Entry 1NNY (X-ray diffraction, 2.40 A resolution); this record covers chain A.

# Chain A
Protein: Protein-tyrosine phosphatase, non-receptor type 1
From: Homo sapiens
Notes: EC 3.1.3.48; fragment: PTP1B catalytic domain
UniProt: P18031 (PTN1_HUMAN); residue numbers follow UniProt; this construct covers 1-321
Amino-acid sequence (321 residues; numbered 1 to 321; the number before each row is that of its first residue):
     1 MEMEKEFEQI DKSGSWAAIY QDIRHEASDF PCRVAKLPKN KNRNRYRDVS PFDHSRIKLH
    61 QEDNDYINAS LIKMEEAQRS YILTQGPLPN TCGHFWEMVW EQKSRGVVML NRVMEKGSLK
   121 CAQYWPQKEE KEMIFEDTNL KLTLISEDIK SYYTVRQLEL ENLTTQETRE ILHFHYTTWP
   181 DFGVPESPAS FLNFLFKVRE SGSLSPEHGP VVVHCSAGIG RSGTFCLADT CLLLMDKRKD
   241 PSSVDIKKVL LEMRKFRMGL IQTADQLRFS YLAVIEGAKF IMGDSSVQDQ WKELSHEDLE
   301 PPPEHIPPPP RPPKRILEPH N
Disordered / not traced: 1, 285-321
UniProt features mapped onto this chain:
  - active site: Cys-215 (Phosphocysteine intermediate)
  - binding site (substrate): Asp-181, Cys-215 to Arg-221, Gln-262
  - modified residue: Met-1 (N-acetylmethionine), Tyr-20 (Phosphotyrosine), Ser-50 (Phosphoserine), Tyr-66 (Phosphotyrosine), Cys-215 (Cysteine persulfide), Ser-242 (Phosphoserine), Ser-243 (Phosphoserine)
  - cross-link: Cys-215 to Ser-216 (N,N-(cysteine-1,S-diyl)serine (Cys-Ser))
  - mutagenesis: Ser-50 (S50A/D: No phosphorylation), Asp-181 (D181A: Substrate-trapping mutant), Cys-215 (C215S: Catalytically inactive mutant; abolishes sulfhydration)
Residues lining bound ligands: compound 23 (515; 3-({5-[(N-acetyl-3-{4-[(carboxycarbonyl)(2-carboxyphenyl)amino]-1-naphthyl}-L-alanyl)amino]pentyl}oxy)-2-naphthoic acid): Tyr-20, Arg-24, Ala-27, Ser-28, Asp-29, Tyr-46, Asp-48, Val-49, Lys-120, Trp-179, Cys-215, Ser-216, Ala-217, Gly-218, Ile-219, Gly-220, Arg-221, Arg-254, Met-258, Gly-259, Gln-262, Thr-263, Gln-266

# Overview
Ligands of chain A: compound 23. UniProt lists active-site residue Cys-215, 9 substrate-binding residues and 3
mutagenesis sites.
Chain A is Protein-tyrosine phosphatase, non-receptor type 1 (Homo sapiens); the structure, Potent, Selective
Protein Tyrosine Phosphatase 1B Inhibitor Compound 23 Using a Linked-Fragment Strategy, was determined by
X-ray diffraction, deposited together with 1NL9 and 1NO6.
